4HYO - chains B and D of the 4 polymer chains in the assembly; structure by X-ray diffraction, 1.65 A resolution.

== Chain B (and D) ==
Protein: Calcium-gated potassium channel mthK
From: Methanothermobacter thermautotrophicus
Notes: chain D of this document is another copy of the same molecule, construct and numbering; everything in this record applies to it too
UniProt: O27564 (MTHK_METTH); residues 11-101 here = UniProt positions 11-101
Amino-acid sequence (91 residues; numbered 11 to 101; the number before each row is that of its first residue):
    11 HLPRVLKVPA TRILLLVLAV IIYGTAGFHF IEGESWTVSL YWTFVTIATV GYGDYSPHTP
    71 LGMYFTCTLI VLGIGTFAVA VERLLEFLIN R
Unresolved in the structure: 11-17, 100-101
Sequence notes: engineered mutation His68 (Ser in O27564), Cys77 (Val in O27564)
Curated features (UniProtKB/Swiss-Prot):
  - motif: Thr59 to Asp64 (Selectivity filter)
Bound ions: K+ site 1: Thr59, Val60 (shared with 2 residues of chain A; 2 residues of chain C; Thr59(D), Val60(D) of chain D); K+ site 2: Thr59 (shared with 1 residue of chain A; 1 residue of chain C; Thr59(D) of chain D); K+ site 3: Val60, Gly61 (shared with 2 residues of chain A; 2 residues of chain C; Val60(D), Gly61(D) of chain D); K+ site 4: Gly61, Tyr62 (shared with 2 residues of chain A; 2 residues of chain C; Gly61(D), Tyr62(D) of chain D)
Ligand contacts:
  - hexane-1,6-diol (HEZ), molecule 1: Arg22, Leu25, Leu26, Ala29
  - hexane-1,6-diol (HEZ), molecule 2: Ala29, Ile32, Tyr33

== Interface between chain B and chain D ==
Contacting residue pairs (33):
  Tyr51(B) - Ser66(D)
  Tyr51(B) - Pro67(D)
  Tyr51(B) - Met73(D)  hydrophobic
  Tyr51(B) - Cys77(D)  hydrophobic
  Phe54(B) - Cys77(D)  hydrophobic
  Phe54(B) - Val81(D)  hydrophobic
  Ala58(B) - Thr59(D)
  Ala58(B) - Ile80(D)  hydrophobic
  Ala58(B) - Ile84(D)  hydrophobic
  Thr59(B) - Thr59(D)
  Val60(B) - Thr56(D)
  Val60(B) - Thr59(D)
  Val60(B) - Val60(D)
  Val60(B) - Gly61(D)
  Val60(B) - Ile84(D)  hydrophobic
  Gly61(B) - Gly61(D)
  Tyr62(B) - Trp52(D)  hydrogen bond
  Tyr62(B) - Thr56(D)  hydrogen bond
  Tyr62(B) - Gly61(D)
  Tyr62(B) - Tyr62(D)
  Tyr62(B) - Gly63(D)
  Tyr62(B) - Tyr65(D)
  Tyr62(B) - Thr76(D)
  Asp64(B) - Ser66(D)
  Tyr65(B) - Met73(D)  hydrophobic
  Phe87(B) - Ile80(D)  hydrophobic
  Phe87(B) - Ile84(D)  hydrophobic
  Val91(B) - Gly85(D)
  Leu94(B) - Val81(D)  hydrophobic
  Leu95(B) - Gly85(D)
  Leu95(B) - Val89(D)  hydrophobic
  Leu98(B) - Leu82(D)  hydrophobic
  Ile99(B) - Leu26(D)  hydrophobic
Other interface residues (no listed pair), chain B (17 interface residues in all): Val48, Val55
Other interface residues (no listed pair), chain D (24 interface residues in all): Val18, Arg22, Ile23, Thr86

== In short ==
17 residues of chain B face 24 of chain D across their interface, with 2 hydrogen bonds. Polar contacts
include Tyr62(B)-Trp52(D) and Tyr62(B)-Thr56(D). Ligands of chain B: hexane-1,6-diol. Thr59(B) and Val60(B)
coordinate K+ site 1. Val60(B) and Gly61(B) form the K+ site 3.
Chain B and chain D are both Calcium-gated potassium channel mthK (Methanothermobacter thermautotrophicus);
the structure, Crystal Structure of MthK Pore, was determined by X-ray diffraction, deposited together with
4HZ3.
